Entry 7XHN (electron microscopy, 3.71 A resolution); this record covers chains T and W of the 20 polymer chains in the assembly.

== Chain T ==
Protein: Centromere protein T
Organism: Homo sapiens
Reference sequence: Q96BT3 (CENPT_HUMAN); residue numbers follow UniProt; this construct covers 1-561
Sequence (561 residues; numbered 1 to 561; the number before each row is that of its first residue):
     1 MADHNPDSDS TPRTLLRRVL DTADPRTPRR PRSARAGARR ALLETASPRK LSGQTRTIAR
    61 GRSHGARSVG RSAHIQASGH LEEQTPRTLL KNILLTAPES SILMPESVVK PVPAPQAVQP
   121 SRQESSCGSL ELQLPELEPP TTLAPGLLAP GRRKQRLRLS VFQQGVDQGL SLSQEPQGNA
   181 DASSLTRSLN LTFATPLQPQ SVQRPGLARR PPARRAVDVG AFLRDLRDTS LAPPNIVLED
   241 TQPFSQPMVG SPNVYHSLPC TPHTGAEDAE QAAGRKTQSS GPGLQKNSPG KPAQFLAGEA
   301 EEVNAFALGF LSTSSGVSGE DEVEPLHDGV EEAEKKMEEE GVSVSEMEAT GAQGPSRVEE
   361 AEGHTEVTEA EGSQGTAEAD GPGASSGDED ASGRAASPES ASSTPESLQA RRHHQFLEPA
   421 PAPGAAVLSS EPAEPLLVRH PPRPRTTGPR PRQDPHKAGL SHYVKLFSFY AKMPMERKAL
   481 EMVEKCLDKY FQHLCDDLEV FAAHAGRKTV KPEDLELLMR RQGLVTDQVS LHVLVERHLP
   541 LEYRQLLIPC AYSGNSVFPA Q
Not modelled in the structure: 1-457, 557-561
Curated features (UniProtKB/Swiss-Prot):
  - modified residue: Ser47 (Phosphoserine), Thr85 (Phosphothreonine), Ser343 (Phosphoserine), Ser345 (Phosphoserine), Ser356 (Phosphoserine), Ser373 (Phosphoserine), Ser385 (Phosphoserine), Ser386 (Phosphoserine), Ser397 (Phosphoserine)

== Chain W ==
Protein: Cenp-W
Organism: Homo sapiens
Reference sequence: Q5EE01 (CENPW_HUMAN); numbering as in UniProt (aligned over 1-88)
Sequence (88 residues; row label = number of the first residue in the row):
     1 MALSTIVSQR KQIKRKAPRG FLKRVFKRKK PQLRLEKSGD LLVHLNCLLF VHRLAEESRT
    61 NACASKCRVI NKEHVLAAAK VILKKSRG
Not modelled in the structure: 1-13

== Chain T / chain W interface ==
Contacting residue pairs (81; chain T residue first):
  Ala458(T) with Phe21(W), hydrophobic; Arg24(W)
  Gly459(T) with Phe21(W)
  Leu460(T) with Phe21(W)
  His462(T) with Lys16(W); Ala17(W); Pro18(W)
  Tyr463(T) with Leu22(W); His44(W), hydrogen bond; Cys47(W)
  Leu466(T) with Leu48(W), hydrophobic
  Phe467(T) with Val51(W), hydrophobic; Leu54(W); Ala55(W), hydrophobic
  Phe469(T) with Lys14(W)
  Tyr470(T) with Leu48(W); Val51(W); His52(W), hydrogen bond; Ala55(W); Arg59(W), hydrogen bond (backbone-side chain)
  Ala471(T) with Ala55(W); Arg59(W), hydrogen bond (backbone-side chain)
  Met473(T) with Arg68(W); Val69(W), hydrophobic; Ile70(W), hydrophobic
  Pro474(T) with Val69(W); Ile70(W)
  Met475(T) with Ile70(W)
  Glu476(T) with Ile70(W)
  Ala479(T) with Val75(W), hydrophobic
  Met482(T) with Lys72(W)
  Val483(T) with Val75(W), hydrophobic
  Cys486(T) with Ala79(W), hydrophobic; Leu83(W)
  Leu487(T) with Phe50(W), hydrophobic
  Lys489(T) with Leu83(W)
  Tyr490(T) with Asn46(W), hydrogen bond (side chain-backbone); Cys47(W); Phe50(W), hydrophobic; Leu83(W); Ser86(W)
  Phe491(T) with Val25(W), hydrophobic; Lys30(W)
  His493(T) with Lys84(W); Arg87(W), hydrogen bond
  Leu494(T) with Val43(W), hydrophobic
  Cys495(T) with Lys30(W)
  Asp496(T) with Lys30(W), salt bridge
  Asp497(T) with Arg87(W); Gly88(W), hydrogen bond (side chain-backbone)
  Glu499(T) with Lys30(W); Leu33(W)
  Phe501(T) with Gly88(W)
  Lys508(T) with Gln32(W), hydrogen bond; Leu33(W)
  Thr509(T) with Arg34(W), hydrogen bond (side chain-backbone)
  Val510(T) with Arg34(W); Leu35(W), hydrophobic; Glu36(W)
  Pro512(T) with Leu42(W), hydrophobic
  Leu515(T) with Leu42(W), hydrophobic; Asn46(W)
  Leu518(T) with Gly88(W)
  Met519(T) with Leu45(W), hydrophobic; Asn46(W)
  Arg521(T) with Gly88(W), hydrogen bond (side chain-backbone)
  Gln522(T) with Asn46(W), hydrogen bond; Arg53(W), hydrogen bond (backbone-side chain); Ser86(W), hydrogen bond (side chain-backbone)
  Leu524(T) with Leu49(W), hydrophobic; Arg53(W)
  Leu534(T) with Leu49(W), hydrophobic
  His538(T) with Leu49(W)
  Leu539(T) with His44(W); Leu48(W), hydrophobic
  Tyr543(T) with Ala17(W), hydrogen bond (side chain-backbone); Arg19(W), hydrogen bond; Leu41(W)
  Leu546(T) with Ser38(W); Leu41(W), hydrophobic
  Leu547(T) with Leu42(W), hydrophobic
Interface residues without a listed pair, chain T (48 interface residues in all): Gln492, Leu531, Val535
Interface residues without a listed pair, chain W (47 interface residues in all): Phe26, Ser58, Asn71, Lys85

== In short ==
Chain T and chain W form an interface of 48 and 47 residues respectively; the contacts include 15 hydrogen
bonds and 1 salt bridge. Polar pairs include Asp496(T)-Lys30(W), Tyr463(T)-His44(W) and Tyr470(T)-His52(W).
Here chain T is Centromere protein T and chain W is Cenp-W, both from Homo sapiens. Entry 7XHN (Structure of
human inner kinetochore CCAN-DNA complex) was determined by electron microscopy together with 7XHO from the
same study.
